Entry 8BA0 (electron microscopy, 3.68 A resolution); this record covers chains N and O of the 43 polymer chains in the assembly.

== Chain N ==
Molecule: NADH-ubiquinone oxidoreductase chain 2
Organism: Drosophila melanogaster
Notes: EC 7.1.1.2
UniProtKB: P03896 (NU2M_DROME); residues 1-341 here = UniProt positions 1-341
Amino-acid sequence (341 residues; numbered 1 to 341; the number before each row is that of its first residue):
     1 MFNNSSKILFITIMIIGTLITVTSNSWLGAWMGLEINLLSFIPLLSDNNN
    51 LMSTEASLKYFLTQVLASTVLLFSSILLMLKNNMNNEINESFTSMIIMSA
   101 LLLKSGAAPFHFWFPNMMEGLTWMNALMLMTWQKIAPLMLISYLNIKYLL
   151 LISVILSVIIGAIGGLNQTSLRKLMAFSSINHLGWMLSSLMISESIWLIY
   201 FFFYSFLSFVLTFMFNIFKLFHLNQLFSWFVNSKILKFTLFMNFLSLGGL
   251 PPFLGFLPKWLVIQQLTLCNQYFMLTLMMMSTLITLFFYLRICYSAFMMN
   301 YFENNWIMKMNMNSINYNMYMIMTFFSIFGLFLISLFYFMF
Small-molecule neighbours: 1,2-Distearoyl-sn-glycerophosphoethanolamine (3PE): Asn-270, Tyr-272, Phe-273
Swiss-Prot annotation at these positions:
  - natural variant: Tyr-148 (Y148F: In strain: Zimbabwe 53), His-182 (H182Y: In strain: Japan), Tyr-200 (Y200L: In strain: Oregon-R), Leu-277 (L277I: In strain: Oregon-R, SP1 and 1 more)

== Chain O ==
Molecule: NADH dehydrogenase [ubiquinone] 1 alpha subcomplex subunit 10, mitochondrial
Organism: Drosophila melanogaster
UniProtKB: P91929 (NDUAA_DROME); numbering as in UniProt (aligned over 40-407)
Amino-acid sequence (368 residues; row label = number of the first residue in the row):
    40 ISGKTMRGGPRVPKAAPYPYKTKKYSVFNAIFDKTSKRFDENSKVICVEG
    90 PIAAGKSKFAKELAEELDMEYYPAVDLDLIYINSYGYDMRKLDPQLPPSC
   140 RSYDVRNFCLDPSHDLAAQFQIRMYMLRYSQYIDALQHVLSTGQGVVLER
   190 SPYSDFVFMEAMFRQGYLSRGARSVYNELRQNTIGELLKPHLVIYLDLPV
   240 DAVKKQIKARNVDYEVQSKVFSDAYLSDLEQLYKQQYLKDISTHAELLIY
   290 DWTAGGETEVVVEDIERIDFNQFEADIHNKKMLDWRFPLEAEWCEARIKY
   340 CHEKPDLMNYFNVPRFDVPELVRSADDGKVWRDVWFNAPGMKYRPGYNAD
   390 MGDEGLLTKTKIGINQGI
Small-molecule neighbours: 2'-deoxyguanosine-5'-triphosphate (DGT): Ile-91, Ala-92, Ala-93, Gly-94, Lys-95, Ser-96, Ala-113, Val-144, Phe-147, Cys-148, Phe-159, Met-163, Arg-167, Glu-188, Asp-194, Phe-197, Met-201, Arg-249, Glu-254
Swiss-Prot annotation at these positions:
  - mutagenesis: Ser-281 (S281A: Does not rescue the phenotype of Pink1-null mutants which are unable to maintain neurotransmitter release at neuromuscular junctions (NMJ) during high-frequency stimulation (10 Hz) ...)

== How chain N and chain O interact ==
Contacting residue pairs - 64 pairs, chain N then chain O:
  Asn-3(N) with Val-66(O); Glu-334(O)
  Asn-4(N) with Glu-334(O), hydrogen bond (backbone-side chain)
  Ser-5(N) with Ile-70(O)
  Ile-217(N) with Asn-348(O)
  Phe-218(N) with Asn-348(O)
  Lys-219(N) with Asp-345(O), salt bridge; Tyr-349(O)
  Leu-220(N) with Asn-351(O)
  Asn-224(N) with Pro-353(O)
  Gln-225(N) with Asn-351(O), hydrogen bond (side chain-backbone); Pro-353(O)
  Ser-228(N) with Asn-351(O), hydrogen bond; Val-352(O); Pro-353(O); Phe-355(O)
  Trp-229(N) with Asn-351(O)
  Phe-230(N) with Trp-370(O), hydrophobic; Arg-371(O)
  Val-231(N) with Arg-371(O), hydrogen bond (backbone-side chain)
  Asn-232(N) with Arg-371(O), hydrogen bond (backbone-side chain); Phe-375(O)
  Ser-233(N) with Arg-371(O)
  Lys-234(N) with Arg-371(O)
  Asn-300(N) with Ala-364(O); Lys-368(O)
  Tyr-301(N) with Ala-364(O)
  Phe-302(N) with Phe-355(O); Val-361(O), hydrophobic; Arg-362(O); Ala-364(O)
  Glu-303(N) with Phe-355(O); Leu-360(O); Val-361(O); Arg-362(O), hydrogen bond (backbone-backbone); Arg-371(O), salt bridge
  Asn-304(N) with Val-352(O), hydrogen bond (side chain-backbone); Pro-353(O); Arg-354(O), hydrogen bond (side chain-backbone); Phe-355(O); Leu-360(O); Arg-362(O)
  Asn-305(N) with Gln-158(O), hydrogen bond; Glu-359(O); Leu-360(O), hydrogen bond (backbone-backbone); Arg-362(O), hydrogen bond (backbone-side chain)
  Trp-306(N) with Gln-158(O); Arg-162(O); Phe-350(O); Val-352(O); Leu-360(O), hydrophobic
  Met-308(N) with Ile-119(O), hydrophobic
  Lys-309(N) with Met-380(O); Ile-407(O)
  Met-310(N) with Ile-407(O)
  Asn-311(N) with Met-347(O); Asn-348(O), hydrogen bond (backbone-side chain); Gly-406(O), hydrogen bond (side chain-backbone); Ile-407(O)
  Met-312(N) with Pro-344(O), hydrophobic; Ile-407(O)
  Asn-313(N) with His-341(O)
  Ser-314(N) with Ile-401(O)
  Ile-315(N) with Lys-63(O)
Other interface residues (no listed pair), chain N (34 interface residues in all): Met-1, Phe-227, Ile-307
Other interface residues (no listed pair), chain O (36 interface residues in all): Phe-67, Ile-337, Ser-363, Asn-404

== In short ==
The interface between chain N and chain O involves 34 residues on one side and 36 on the other, with 13
hydrogen bonds and 2 salt bridges. Among the polar pairs are Lys-219(N)/Asp-345(O), Glu-303(N)/Arg-371(O) and
Asn-4(N)/Glu-334(O). Chain N binds 1,2-Distearoyl-sn-glycerophosphoethanolamine. Bound to chain O:
2'-deoxyguanosine-5'-triphosphate.
Chain N is NADH-ubiquinone oxidoreductase chain 2 and chain O is NADH dehydrogenase [ubiquinone] 1 alpha
subcomplex subunit 10, mitochondrial, both from Drosophila melanogaster; the structure, Drosophila
melanogaster complex I in the Twisted state (Dm2), was determined by electron microscopy, deposited together
with 8B9Z.
